PDB entry 4DRK | X-ray diffraction, 1.50 A resolution | chain A

[Chain A]
Protein: Peptidyl-prolyl cis-trans isomerase FKBP5
Source organism: Homo sapiens
Notes: EC 5.2.1.8
UniProt: Q13451 (FKBP5_HUMAN); residues 16-140 here = UniProt positions 16-140
Sequence (128 residues; row label = number of the first residue in the row):
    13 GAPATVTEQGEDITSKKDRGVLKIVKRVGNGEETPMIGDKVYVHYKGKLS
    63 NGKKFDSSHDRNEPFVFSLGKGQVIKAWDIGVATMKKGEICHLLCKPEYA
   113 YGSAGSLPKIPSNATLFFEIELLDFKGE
Construct notes: expression tag (13-15); conflict Thr19 (Ala in Q13451)
Small-molecule neighbours: I63 ({3-[(1R)-3-(3,4-dimethoxyphenyl)-1-({[(2S)-1-(3,3-dimethyl-2-oxopentanoyl)piperidin-2-yl]carbonyl}oxy)propyl]phenoxy}acetic acid): Tyr57, Phe67, Asp68, Phe77, Gly84, Gln85, Val86, Ile87, Trp90, Ala112, Tyr113, Ser118, Lys121, Ile122, Phe130
Curated features (UniProtKB/Swiss-Prot):
  - modified residue: Lys28 (N6-acetyllysine)
  - mutagenesis: Lys28 (K28Q: Mimics acetylation; impaired interaction with AKT1 and PHLPP1; when associated with Q-155; K28R: Decreased acetylation; promotes interaction with AKT1 and PHLPP1; when associated with R-155)

[In short]
Chain A binds compound I63. From UniProt: one mutagenesis site.
Chain A is Peptidyl-prolyl cis-trans isomerase FKBP5 (Homo sapiens); the structure, EVALUATION OF SYNTHETIC
FK506 ANALOGS AS LIGANDS FOR FKBP51 AND FKBP52: COMPLEX OF FKBP51 WITH
{3-[(1R)-3-(3,4-dimethoxyphenyl)-1-({[(2S)-1-(3,3-dimethyl-2-oxopentanoyl)piperidin-2-yl]carbonyl}oxy)propyl]phenoxy}acetic
..., was determined by X-ray diffraction (same publication as 4DRM, 4DRN, 4DRO and 4DRP).
